5N9Z - chains A and C of the 16 polymer chains in the assembly; structure by X-ray diffraction, 1.90 A resolution.

Chain A (and C):
Name: Ribulose bisphosphate carboxylase large chain
Organism: Thalassiosira hyalina
Notes: EC 4.1.1.39; chain C of this document is another copy of the same molecule, construct and numbering; everything in this record applies to it too
Chain sequence (490 residues; numbered 1 to 490; the number before each row is that of its first residue):
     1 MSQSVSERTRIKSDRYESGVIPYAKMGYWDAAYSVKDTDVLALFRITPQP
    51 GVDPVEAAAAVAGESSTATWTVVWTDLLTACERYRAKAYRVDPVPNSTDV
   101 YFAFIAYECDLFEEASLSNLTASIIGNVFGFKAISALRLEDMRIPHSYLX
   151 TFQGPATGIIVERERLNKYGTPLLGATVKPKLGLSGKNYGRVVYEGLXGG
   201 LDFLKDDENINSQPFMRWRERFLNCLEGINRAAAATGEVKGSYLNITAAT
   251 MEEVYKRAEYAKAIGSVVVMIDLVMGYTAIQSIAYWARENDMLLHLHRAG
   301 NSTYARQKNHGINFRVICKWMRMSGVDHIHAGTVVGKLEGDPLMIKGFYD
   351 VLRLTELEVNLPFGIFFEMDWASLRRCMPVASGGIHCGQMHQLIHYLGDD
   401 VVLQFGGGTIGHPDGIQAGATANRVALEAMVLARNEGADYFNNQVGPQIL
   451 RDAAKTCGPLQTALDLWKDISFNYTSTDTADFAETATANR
Unresolved in the structure: 1-3, 485-490
Modified residues: Pro48, Pro155 (4-hydroxyproline; HYP); Cys109 (S-hydroxycysteine; CSO); 8RE (3,4-dihydroxylysine) at position 150, LYO (4-hydroxy-lysine) at position 198; Leu174 (beta-hydroxyleucine; HLU); Lys205 (lysine nz-carboxylic acid; KCX); Lys346 (N-trimethyllysine; M3L)
Metal / ion sites: Mg2+: Lys205, Asp207, Glu208 (together with 2-carboxyarabinitol-1,5-diphosphate)
Small-molecule neighbours:
  - 2-carboxyarabinitol-1,5-diphosphate (CAP), molecule 1: Glu64, Thr69, Trp70, Asn127
  - 2-carboxyarabinitol-1,5-diphosphate (CAP), molecule 2: Thr177, Lys179, Lys181, Lys205, Asp207, Glu208, His297, Arg298, His330, Lys337, Leu338, Ser382, Gly383, Gly384, Gln404, Phe405, Gly406, Gly407
What the authors report for this chain:
  - post-translational modification sites: Pro48, Cys109, Pro155, Lys205, Lys346, Cys457

Chain A / chain C interface:
Residue-residue contacts (14; chain A residue first):
  8RE_150(A) with Pro214(C)
  Val161(A) with Glu220(C)
  Glu164(A) with Lys187(C)
  Tyr169(A) with Lys187(C), hydrogen bond
  Arg288(A) with Arg217(C); Arg219(C)
  Glu289(A) with Arg219(C), salt bridge; Lys256(C), salt bridge
  Asp291(A) with Arg219(C); Leu223(C); Tyr260(C), hydrogen bond
  Arg375(A) with Pro214(C); Arg217(C); Glu220(C), salt bridge
Interface residues without a listed pair, chain A (9 interface residues in all): Ser373
Interface residues without a listed pair, chain C (11 interface residues in all): Ser185, Phe215, Met216

In short:
9 residues of chain A and 11 residues of chain C are in contact; the contacts include 2 hydrogen bonds and 3
salt bridges. Among the polar pairs are Glu289(A)-Arg219(C), Glu289(A)-Lys256(C) and Arg375(A)-Glu220(C).
Ligands of chain A: 2-carboxyarabinitol-1,5-diphosphate. Lys205(A), Asp207(A) and Glu208(A) form the Mg2+
site. The paper reports modification sites Pro48(A), Cys109(A) and Pro155(A) among others.
Chain A and chain C are both Ribulose bisphosphate carboxylase large chain (Thalassiosira hyalina); the
structure, Rubisco from Thalassiosira hyalina, was determined by X-ray diffraction together with 5OYA, 6FTL
and 5MZ2 from the same study.
